Entry 6DIL (X-ray diffraction, 1.48 A resolution); this record covers chains A and B.

Chain A (and B):
Protein: HIV-1 protease
Source organism: Human immunodeficiency virus 1
Notes: chain B of this document is another copy of the same molecule, construct and numbering; everything in this record applies to it too
UniProt: Q5RZ08 (Q5RZ08_9HIV1); residue numbers follow UniProt; this construct covers 1-99
Chain sequence (99 residues; row label = number of the first residue in the row):
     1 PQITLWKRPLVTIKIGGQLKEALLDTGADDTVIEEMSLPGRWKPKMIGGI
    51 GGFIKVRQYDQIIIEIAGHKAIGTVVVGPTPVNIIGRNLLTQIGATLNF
Differences from the reference sequence: engineered mutation Lys7 (Gln in Q5RZ08), Ile33 (Leu in Q5RZ08), Ile63 (Leu in Q5RZ08), Ala67 (Cys in Q5RZ08), Val76 (Leu in Q5RZ08), Ala95 (Cys in Q5RZ08)
Metal / ion sites: Na+ near Asp60 (its only coordinating residue here)
Small-molecule neighbours: tipranavir (TPV; N-(3-{(1R)-1-[(6R)-4-hydroxy-2-oxo-6-phenethyl-6-propyl-5,6-dihydro-2H-pyran-3-yl]propyl}phenyl)-5-(trifluoromethyl)-2-pyridinesulfonamide): Arg8, Leu23, Asp25, Gly27, Ala28, Asp29, Asp30, Val32, Ile47, Gly48, Gly49, Ile50, Pro81, Val82, Ile84
What the authors report for this chain:
  - binding site for tipranavir: Arg8, Asp25, Gly48, Ile50
  - contacts within the chain: Val32-Val76 (hydrophobic contact), Val56-Val76 (hydrophobic contact), Gln58-Val76 (hydrophobic contact)
  - catalytic residues: Asp25 (citing earlier work)

Chain A / chain B interface:
Pairs across the interface - 103 pairs, chain A then chain B:
  Pro1(A) - Leu97(B)
  Pro1(A) - Asn98(B)
  Pro1(A) - Phe99(B)  hydrogen bond (backbone-backbone)
  Gln2(A) - Thr96(B)
  Gln2(A) - Leu97(B)
  Gln2(A) - Asn98(B)  hydrogen bond
  Ile3(A) - Thr96(B)
  Ile3(A) - Leu97(B)  hydrogen bond (backbone-backbone)
  Ile3(A) - Phe99(B)  hydrophobic
  Leu5(A) - Arg87(B)  hydrogen bond (backbone-side chain)
  Leu5(A) - Leu90(B)  hydrophobic
  Leu5(A) - Thr91(B)
  Leu5(A) - Ala95(B)
  Trp6(A) - Arg87(B)  hydrogen bond (backbone-side chain)
  Trp6(A) - Thr91(B)
  Lys7(A) - Arg87(B)  hydrogen bond (backbone-side chain)
  Arg8(A) - Asp29(B)  salt bridge
  Arg8(A) - Arg87(B)
  Pro9(A) - Thr26(B)
  Pro9(A) - Arg87(B)
  Leu23(A) - Gly27(B)
  Leu24(A) - Thr26(B)  hydrogen bond (backbone-side chain)
  Leu24(A) - Gly27(B)
  Leu24(A) - Leu97(B)  hydrophobic
  Leu24(A) - Phe99(B)  hydrophobic
  Asp25(A) - Asp25(B)
  Asp25(A) - Thr26(B)
  Asp25(A) - Gly27(B)  hydrogen bond (side chain-backbone)
  Thr26(A) - Leu5(B)
  Thr26(A) - Pro9(B)
  Thr26(A) - Leu24(B)  hydrogen bond (side chain-backbone)
  Thr26(A) - Asp25(B)
  Thr26(A) - Thr26(B)  hydrogen bond (side chain-backbone)
  Thr26(A) - Leu97(B)
  Gly27(A) - Leu23(B)
  Gly27(A) - Leu24(B)
  Gly27(A) - Asp25(B)
  Asp29(A) - Arg8(B)  salt bridge
  Ile47(A) - Ile50(B)  hydrophobic
  Gly48(A) - Ile50(B)
  Gly49(A) - Ile50(B)
  Ile50(A) - Gly49(B)
  Ile50(A) - Ile50(B)  hydrogen bond (backbone-backbone)
  Ile50(A) - Gly51(B)  hydrogen bond (backbone-backbone)
  Ile50(A) - Gly52(B)
  Ile50(A) - Ile54(B)
  Ile50(A) - Pro79(B)
  Ile50(A) - Thr80(B)
  Ile50(A) - Pro81(B)
  Ile50(A) - Ile84(B)  hydrophobic
  Gly51(A) - Ile50(B)  hydrogen bond (backbone-backbone)
  Gly51(A) - Gly51(B)
  Gly51(A) - Gly52(B)
  Gly51(A) - Ile54(B)
  Gly52(A) - Ile50(B)
  Gly52(A) - Gly51(B)
  Ile54(A) - Ile50(B)
  Ile54(A) - Gly51(B)
  Ala67(A) - Phe99(B)  hydrophobic
  His69(A) - Phe99(B)
  Pro81(A) - Gly49(B)
  Pro81(A) - Ile50(B)
  Ile84(A) - Ile50(B)  hydrophobic
  Arg87(A) - Leu5(B)  hydrogen bond (side chain-backbone)
  Arg87(A) - Trp6(B)  hydrogen bond (side chain-backbone)
  Arg87(A) - Lys7(B)  hydrogen bond (side chain-backbone)
  Arg87(A) - Arg8(B)
  Arg87(A) - Pro9(B)
  Leu90(A) - Leu5(B)  hydrophobic
  Thr91(A) - Leu5(B)
  Thr91(A) - Trp6(B)
  Gln92(A) - Trp6(B)
  Ile93(A) - Phe99(B)
  Gly94(A) - Asn98(B)
  Gly94(A) - Phe99(B)
  Ala95(A) - Leu5(B)
  Ala95(A) - Asn98(B)
  Ala95(A) - Phe99(B)  hydrophobic
  Thr96(A) - Gln2(B)
  Thr96(A) - Ile3(B)
  Thr96(A) - Thr4(B)
  Thr96(A) - Thr96(B)
  Thr96(A) - Leu97(B)
  Thr96(A) - Asn98(B)  hydrogen bond (backbone-backbone)
  Leu97(A) - Pro1(B)
  Leu97(A) - Gln2(B)
  Leu97(A) - Ile3(B)  hydrogen bond (backbone-backbone)
  Leu97(A) - Leu24(B)  hydrophobic
  Leu97(A) - Thr26(B)
  Leu97(A) - Thr96(B)
  Asn98(A) - Pro1(B)
  Asn98(A) - Gln2(B)
  Asn98(A) - Gly94(B)
  Asn98(A) - Ala95(B)
  Asn98(A) - Thr96(B)  hydrogen bond (backbone-backbone)
  Asn98(A) - Asn98(B)  hydrogen bond
  Phe99(A) - Pro1(B)  hydrogen bond (backbone-backbone)
  Phe99(A) - Ile3(B)  hydrophobic
  Phe99(A) - Ala67(B)  hydrophobic
  Phe99(A) - His69(B)
  Phe99(A) - Ile93(B)
  Phe99(A) - Gly94(B)
  Phe99(A) - Ala95(B)  hydrophobic
Also at the interface, not in a pair above, chain A (40 interface residues in all): Thr4, Phe53, Pro79, Thr80
Also at the interface, not in a pair above, chain B (38 interface residues in all): Val32, Gly48

Overview:
40 residues of chain A face 38 of chain B across their interface; the contacts include 21 hydrogen bonds and 2
salt bridges. Polar pairs include Arg8(A)-Asp29(B), Gln2(A)-Asn98(B) and Leu5(A)-Arg87(B). Bound to chain A:
tipranavir. From the paper: the catalytic residue Asp25(A); a binding site for tipranavir at Arg8(A), Asp25(A)
and Gly48(A) among others.
Chain A and chain B are both HIV-1 protease (Human immunodeficiency virus 1); the structure, HIV-1 protease
with single mutation L76V in complex with tipranavir, was determined by X-ray diffraction together with 6DIF,
6DJ1, 6DJ2, 6DJ5 and 6DJ7 from the same study.
